Entry 4X20 (X-ray diffraction, 3.50 A resolution); this record covers chains D and E of the 5 polymer chains in the assembly.

== Chain D ==
Protein: Tubulin beta chain
Organism: Ovis aries
UniProtKB: D0VWY9 (D0VWY9_SHEEP); the author numbering skips numbers that UniProt does not, so the offset changes along the chain: 1-44 = UniProt 1-44; 47-360 = UniProt 45-358; 369-455 = UniProt 359-445
Chain sequence (445 residues; numbered 1 to 455; 10 numbers in that range are skipped by the numbering (no residue carries them; nothing is unmodelled there); the number before each row is that of its first residue):
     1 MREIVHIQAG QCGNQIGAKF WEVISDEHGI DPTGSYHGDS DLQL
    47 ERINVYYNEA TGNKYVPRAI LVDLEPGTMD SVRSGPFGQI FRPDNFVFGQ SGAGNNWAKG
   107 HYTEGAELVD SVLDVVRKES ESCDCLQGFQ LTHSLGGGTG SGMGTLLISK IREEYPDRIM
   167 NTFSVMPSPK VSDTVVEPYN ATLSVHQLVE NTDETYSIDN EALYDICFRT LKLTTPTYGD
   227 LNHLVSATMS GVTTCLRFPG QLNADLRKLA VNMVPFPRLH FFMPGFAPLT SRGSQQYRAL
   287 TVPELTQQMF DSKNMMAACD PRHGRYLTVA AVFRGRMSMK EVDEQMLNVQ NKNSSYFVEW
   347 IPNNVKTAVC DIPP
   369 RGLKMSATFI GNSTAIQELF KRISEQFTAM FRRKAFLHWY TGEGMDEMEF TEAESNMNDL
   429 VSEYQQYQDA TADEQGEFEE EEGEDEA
Not modelled in the structure: 1, 442-455
Small-molecule neighbours:
  - 3WY (2-methyl-L-prolyl-N-[(3R,4S,5S)-1-{(2S)-2-[(1R,2R)-3-{[(1S)-1-carboxy-2-phenylethyl]amino}-1-methoxy-2-methyl-3-oxopropyl]pyrrolidin-1-yl}-3-methoxy-5-methyl-1-oxoheptan-4-yl]-N-methyl-L-valinamide): Gln-11, Gln-15, Pro-175, Lys-176, Val-177, Asp-179, Tyr-210, Pro-222, Thr-223, Tyr-224, Gly-225, Leu-227, Asn-228, Arg-278
  - GDP (guanosine-5'-diphosphate): Ala-9, Gly-10, Gln-11, Cys-12, Gln-15, Ile-16, Asp-69, Asn-101, Ser-140, Gly-142, Gly-143, Gly-144, Thr-145, Gly-146, Val-171, Pro-173, Val-177, Ser-178, Glu-183, Asn-206, Tyr-224, Leu-227, Asn-228
  - colchicine (LOC; N-[(7S)-1,2,3,10-tetramethoxy-9-oxo-6,7-dihydro-5H-benzo[d]heptalen-7-yl]ethanamide): Val-238, Cys-241, Leu-242, Leu-248, Ala-250, Asp-251, Lys-254, Leu-255, Asn-258, Met-259, Thr-314, Val-315, Ala-316, Val-318, Asn-350, Lys-352, Ala-354, Ile-378

== Chain E ==
Protein: Stathmin-4
Organism: Rattus norvegicus
UniProtKB: P63043 (STMN4_RAT); residues 5-145 here correspond to UniProt positions 49-189 (UniProt number = residue number + 44)
Chain sequence (142 residues; row label = number of the first residue in the row):
     4 ADMEVIELNK ATSGQSWEVI LKPPSFDGVP EFNASLPRRR DPSLEEIQKK LEAAEERRKY
    64 QEAELLKHLA EKREHEREVI QKAIEENNNF IKMAKEKLAQ KMESNKENRE AHLAAMLERL
   124 QEKDKHAEEV RKNKELKEEA SR
Not modelled in the structure: 4-8, 35-44, 142-145
Sequence notes: expression tag (4); engineered mutation Ala-14 (Cys58 in P63043), Trp-20 (Phe64 in P63043)
Curated features (UniProtKB/Swiss-Prot):
  - modified residue: Ser-46 (Phosphoserine)

== Interface between chain D and chain E ==
Residue-residue contacts (25; chain D residue first):
  Tyr-108(D) with Ala-130(E), hydrophobic; Val-133(E), hydrophobic; Arg-134(E), hydrogen bond (backbone-side chain)
  Thr-109(D) with Arg-134(E); Lys-137(E)
  Glu-110(D) with Lys-137(E), salt bridge
  Ser-155(D) with Leu-123(E)
  Lys-156(D) with Asp-127(E)
  Arg-158(D) with Leu-123(E)
  Glu-159(D) with Leu-120(E); Leu-123(E); Gln-124(E), hydrogen bond; Asp-127(E)
  Pro-162(D) with Met-119(E), hydrophobic; Leu-120(E), hydrophobic
  Thr-409(D) with Lys-140(E)
  Gly-410(D) with Lys-137(E); Lys-140(E)
  Glu-411(D) with Lys-137(E), salt bridge
  Gly-412(D) with Val-133(E); Asn-136(E), hydrogen bond (backbone-side chain); Lys-137(E)
  Met-413(D) with Val-133(E)
  Asp-414(D) with His-129(E), salt bridge
  Glu-417(D) with His-129(E), salt bridge
Also at the interface, not in a pair above, chain D (17 interface residues in all): Ala-112, Glu-420
Also at the interface, not in a pair above, chain E (13 interface residues in all): Lys-126

== In short ==
Chain D and chain E form an interface of 17 and 13 residues respectively; the contacts include 3 hydrogen
bonds and 4 salt bridges. Polar contacts include Glu-110(D)/Lys-137(E), Glu-411(D)/Lys-137(E) and
Asp-414(D)/His-129(E). Chain D binds GDP, colchicine and compound 3WY.
Chain D is Tubulin beta chain (Ovis aries) and chain E is Stathmin-4 (Rattus norvegicus); the structure,
Discovery of cytotoxic Dolastatin 10 analogs with N-terminal modifications, was determined by X-ray
diffraction together with 4X1I, 4X1K and 4X1Y from the same study.
